Entry 9ICG (X-ray diffraction, 3.00 A resolution); this record covers chains T and A of the 3 polymer chains in the assembly.

Chain T:
Molecule: 8-nt DNA strand
Sequence (8 nucleotides; numbered 1 to 8; the number before each row is that of its first residue):
     1 CATTAGAA

Chain A:
Protein: Protein (DNA polymerase beta (e.c.2.7.7.7))
From: Homo sapiens
UniProtKB: P06746 (DPOB_HUMAN); residues 2-335 here correspond to UniProt positions 1-334 (UniProt number = residue number - 1)
Sequence (335 residues; row label = number of the first residue in the row):
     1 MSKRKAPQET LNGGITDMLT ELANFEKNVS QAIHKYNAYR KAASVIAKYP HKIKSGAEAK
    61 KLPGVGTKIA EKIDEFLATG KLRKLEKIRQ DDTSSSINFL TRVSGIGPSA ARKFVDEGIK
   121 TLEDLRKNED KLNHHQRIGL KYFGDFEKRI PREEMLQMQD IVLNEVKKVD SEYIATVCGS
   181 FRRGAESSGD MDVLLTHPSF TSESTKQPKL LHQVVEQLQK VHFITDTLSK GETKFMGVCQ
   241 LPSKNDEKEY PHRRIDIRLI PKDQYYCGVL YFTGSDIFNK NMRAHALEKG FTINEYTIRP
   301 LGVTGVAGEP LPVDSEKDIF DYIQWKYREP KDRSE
Disordered / not traced: 1-8
Curated features (UniProtKB/Swiss-Prot):
  - binding site (K(+)): Lys-61
  - binding site (Na(+)): Lys-61
Metal / ion sites: Zn2+ site 1: His-51, His-134; Na+ site 1 near Leu-62 (its only coordinating residue here); Na+ site 2: Thr-101, Val-103, Ile-106 (shared with 1 residue of chain P); Zn2+ site 2: Asp-190 (together with 2'-deoxycytidine-5'-triphosphate)
Small-molecule neighbours: 2'-deoxycytidine-5'-triphosphate: Arg-149, Gly-179, Ser-180, Arg-183, Ser-188, Gly-189, Asp-190, Asp-192, Tyr-271, Phe-272, Thr-273, Gly-274, Asp-276

Chain T / chain A interface:
Pairs across the interface (10; chain T residue first):
  DA2(T) with Tyr-296(A), sugar contact
  DT3(T) with Lys-234(A), phosphate contact
  DT4(T) with Ser-229(A), phosphate contact; Lys-230(A), phosphate contact; Gly-231(A), phosphate contact; Glu-232(A), hydrogen bond to the phosphate; Thr-233(A), hydrogen bond to the phosphate; Lys-234(A), hydrogen bond to the phosphate
  DA5(T) with Ser-229(A), sugar contact; Lys-230(A), hydrogen bond to the phosphate
Also at the interface, not in a pair above, chain T (7 interface residues in all): DC1, DG6, DA7
Also at the interface, not in a pair above, chain A (10 interface residues in all): Asn-133, His-134, Glu-295

Overview:
The interface between chain T and chain A involves 7 residues on one side and 10 on the other; the contacts
include 4 hydrogen bonds. Polar contacts include DT4(T)/Glu-232(A), DT4(T)/Thr-233(A) and DT4(T)/Lys-234(A).
Ligands of chain A: 2'-deoxycytidine-5'-triphosphate.
Chain T is an 8-nt DNA strand and chain A is Protein (DNA polymerase beta (e.c.2.7.7.7)) (Homo sapiens); the
structure, DNA polymerase beta (pol B) (e.c.2.7.7.7) complexed with seven base pairs of DNA; soaked in the
..., was determined by X-ray diffraction (same publication as 1ZQA, 1ZQB, 1ZQC, 1ZQD, 1ZQE, 1ZQG and 28
further entries).
